6U0O - chains A and B; structure by X-ray diffraction, 2.60 A resolution.

== Chain A ==
Protein: Lysostaphin resistance protein A
From: Staphylococcus aureus (strain bovine RF122 / ET3-1)
UniProt: Q2YYX7 (LYRA_STAAB); residues 1-256 here = UniProt positions 1-256
Chain sequence (278 residues; row label = number of the first residue in the row; numbers below 1 keep their minus sign (Asp-21 is residue -21)):
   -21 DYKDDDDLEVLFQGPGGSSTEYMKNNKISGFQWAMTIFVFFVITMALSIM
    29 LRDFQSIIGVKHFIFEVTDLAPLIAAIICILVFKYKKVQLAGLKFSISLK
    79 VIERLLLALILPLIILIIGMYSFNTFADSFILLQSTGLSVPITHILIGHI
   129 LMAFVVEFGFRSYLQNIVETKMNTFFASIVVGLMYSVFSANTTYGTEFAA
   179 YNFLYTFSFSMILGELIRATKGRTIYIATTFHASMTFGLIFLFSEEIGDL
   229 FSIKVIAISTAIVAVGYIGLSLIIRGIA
Disordered / not traced: -21 to 5, 254-256
Construct notes: expression tag (-21 to 0)
Ligand contacts: citrate anion (FLC): Phe176, Leu217, Ile218, Phe221, Glu224, Ile225, Gly226, Asp227, Ser230, Ile231, Ile234
Reported in the primary citation:
  - mutagenesis - E135A, R139A, H210A: unchanged growth

== Chain B ==
Protein: LYZ2 domain-containing protein
From: Staphylococcus aureus (strain NCTC 8325)
UniProt: Q2FXF4 (Q2FXF4_STAA8); numbering as in UniProt (aligned over 1-284)
Chain sequence (297 residues; row label = number of the first residue in the row):
     1 MNKHKKGSIFGIIGLVVIFAVVSFLFFSMISDQIFFKHVKSDIKIEKLNV
    51 TLNDAAKKQINNYTSQQVSNKKNDAWRDASATEIKSAMDSGTFIDNEKQK
   101 YQFLDLSKYQGIDKNRIKRMLVDRPTLLKHTDDFLKAAKDKHVNEVYLIS
   151 HALLETGAVKSELANGVEIDGKKYYNFYGVGALDKDPIKTGAEYAKKHGW
   201 DTPEKAISGGADFIHKHFLSSTDQNTLYSMRWNPKNPGEHQYATDIKWAE
   251 SNATIIADFYKNMKTEGKYFKYFVYKDDSKHLNKKLAAALEHHHHHH
Disordered / not traced: 1-5, 294-297
Construct notes: expression tag (285-297)
Ligand contacts:
  - 2-(2-ethoxyethoxy)ethanol (AE3), molecule 1: Ile43, Ile45, Ile94, Lys100, Phe103, Phe270, Tyr272
  - 2-(2-ethoxyethoxy)ethanol (AE3), molecule 2: Tyr147, His151, Phe218, Met230, Tyr242, Trp248, Asn252
Reported in the primary citation:
  - catalytic residues: Glu155
  - mutagenesis - E155A: abolished catalytic activity
  - mutagenesis - E155A: decreased growth

== Interface between chain A and chain B ==
Pairs across the interface (39; chain A residue first):
  Leu77(A) - Gly7(B)
  Leu77(A) - Ser8(B)
  Lys78(A) - Lys6(B)
  Lys78(A) - Gly7(B)
  Ile80(A) - Ile12(B)  hydrophobic
  Glu81(A) - Ser8(B)
  Glu81(A) - Gly11(B)
  Glu81(A) - Leu15(B)
  Leu84(A) - Leu15(B)
  Leu84(A) - Val16(B)  hydrophobic
  Leu85(A) - Leu15(B)  hydrophobic
  Leu87(A) - Phe19(B)  hydrophobic
  Ile88(A) - Ile18(B)
  Ile88(A) - Phe19(B)  hydrophobic
  Ile88(A) - Val22(B)  hydrophobic
  Leu91(A) - Val22(B)  hydrophobic
  Leu91(A) - Phe26(B)  hydrophobic
  Leu94(A) - Phe26(B)  hydrophobic
  Ile95(A) - Leu25(B)
  Ile95(A) - Phe26(B)  hydrophobic
  Ile95(A) - Met29(B)  hydrophobic
  Met98(A) - Met29(B)  hydrophobic
  Met98(A) - Ile30(B)  hydrophobic
  Tyr99(A) - Met29(B)
  Asn102(A) - Asn115(B)
  Ala105(A) - Lys118(B)  hydrogen bond (backbone-side chain)
  Asp106(A) - Lys118(B)  salt bridge
  Ser107(A) - Asn115(B)
  Ser107(A) - Arg119(B)  hydrogen bond
  Phe108(A) - Met29(B)
  Phe108(A) - Gln33(B)  hydrogen bond (backbone-side chain)
  Phe108(A) - Arg119(B)
  Ile109(A) - Gln33(B)
  Ile109(A) - Arg119(B)
  Ile109(A) - Val122(B)  hydrophobic
  Leu110(A) - Gln33(B)  hydrogen bond (backbone-side chain)
  Leu110(A) - Ile34(B)  hydrophobic
  Leu220(A) - Phe26(B)  hydrophobic
  Glu223(A) - Val122(B)
Interface residues without a listed pair, chain A (23 interface residues in all): Ile92
Interface residues without a listed pair, chain B (22 interface residues in all): Ser23, Leu128
Interface features reported in the paper:
  - specific contacts: Asp106(A)-Lys118(B) (salt bridge)
  - interface residues, chain B: Gln33(B), Asn115(B)

== Overview ==
Chain A and chain B form an interface of 23 and 22 residues respectively; the contacts include 4 hydrogen
bonds and 1 salt bridge. Polar pairs include Asp106(A)-Lys118(B), Ala105(A)-Lys118(B) and Ser107(A)-Arg119(B).
The paper describes a salt bridge between Asp106(A) and Lys118(B). The paper reports the catalytic residue
Glu155(B); E155A of chain B abolishes catalytic activity; 4 substitutions were tested in all.
Chain A is Lysostaphin resistance protein A (Staphylococcus aureus (strain bovine RF122 / ET3-1)) and chain B
is LYZ2 domain-containing protein (Staphylococcus aureus (strain NCTC 8325)); the structure, Crystal structure
of a peptidoglycan release complex, SagB-SpdC, in lipidic cubic phase, was determined by X-ray diffraction.
